Entry 8GK0 (electron microscopy, 3.44 A resolution); this record covers chains B and C of the 3 polymer chains in the assembly.

Chain B (and C):
Protein: Efflux pump membrane transporter
Organism: Campylobacter jejuni
Notes: chain C of this document is another copy of the same molecule, construct and numbering; everything in this record applies to it too
UniProtKB: A0A1C9A1J1 (A0A1C9A1J1_CAMJU); residue numbers follow UniProt; this construct covers 1-1039
Sequence (1039 residues; row label = number of the first residue in the row):
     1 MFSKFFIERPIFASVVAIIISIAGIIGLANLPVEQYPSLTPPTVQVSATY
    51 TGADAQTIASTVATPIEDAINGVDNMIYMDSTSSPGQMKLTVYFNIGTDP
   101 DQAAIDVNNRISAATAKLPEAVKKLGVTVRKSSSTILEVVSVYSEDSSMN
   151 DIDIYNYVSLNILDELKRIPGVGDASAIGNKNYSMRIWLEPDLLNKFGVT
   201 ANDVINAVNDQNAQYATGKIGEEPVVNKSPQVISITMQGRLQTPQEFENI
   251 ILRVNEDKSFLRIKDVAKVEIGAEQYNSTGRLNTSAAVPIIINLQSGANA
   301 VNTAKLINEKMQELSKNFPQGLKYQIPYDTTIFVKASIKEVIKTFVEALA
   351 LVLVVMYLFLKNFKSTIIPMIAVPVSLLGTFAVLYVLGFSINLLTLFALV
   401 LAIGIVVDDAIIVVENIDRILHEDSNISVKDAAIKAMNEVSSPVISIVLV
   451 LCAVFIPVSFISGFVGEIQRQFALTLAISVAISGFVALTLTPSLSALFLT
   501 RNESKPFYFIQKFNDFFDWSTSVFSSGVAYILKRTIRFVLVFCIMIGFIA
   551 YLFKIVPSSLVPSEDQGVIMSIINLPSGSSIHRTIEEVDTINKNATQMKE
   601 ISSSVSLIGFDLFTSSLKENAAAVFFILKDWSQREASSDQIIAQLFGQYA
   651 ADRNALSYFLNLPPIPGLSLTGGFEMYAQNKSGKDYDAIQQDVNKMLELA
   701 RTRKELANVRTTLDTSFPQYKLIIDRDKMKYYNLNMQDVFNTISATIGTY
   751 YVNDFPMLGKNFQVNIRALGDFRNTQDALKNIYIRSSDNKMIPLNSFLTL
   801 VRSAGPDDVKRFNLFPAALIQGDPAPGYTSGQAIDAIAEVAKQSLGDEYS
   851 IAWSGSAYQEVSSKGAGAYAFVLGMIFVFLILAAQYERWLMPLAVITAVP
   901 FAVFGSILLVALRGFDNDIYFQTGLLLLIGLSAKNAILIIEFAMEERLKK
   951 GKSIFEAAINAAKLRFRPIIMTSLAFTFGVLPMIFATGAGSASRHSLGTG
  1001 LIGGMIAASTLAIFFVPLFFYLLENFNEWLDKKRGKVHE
Unresolved in the structure: 462-463, 664-668, 1033-1039 (chain C: 1033-1039)
From the paper describing this entry:
  - binding site for erythromycin a: Lys89, Ile136, Ile178, Met570, Ile572, Phe610, Leu612, Phe613, Thr614, Ser615, Phe625, Pro663
  - mutagenesis - L607E, F610A, F625A: decreased growth in response to tetracycline
  - mutagenesis - L607E, L612E, F625A: decreased growth in response to Cip
  - mutagenesis - L607E, F610A, L612E: decreased growth in response to Ery

How chain B and chain C interact:
Contacting residue pairs (124; chain B residue first):
  Arg9(B) - Glu887(C)
  Pro10(B) - Glu887(C)
  Ile11(B) - Ala883(C)
  Ile11(B) - Glu887(C)  hydrogen bond (backbone-side chain)
  Ile11(B) - Trp889(C)
  Phe12(B) - Glu887(C)
  Val15(B) - Leu880(C)
  Val15(B) - Ala884(C)  hydrophobic
  Ile18(B) - Leu880(C)  hydrophobic
  Ile19(B) - Phe877(C)  hydrophobic
  Ile19(B) - Leu880(C)  hydrophobic
  Ile22(B) - Leu873(C)  hydrophobic
  Ile22(B) - Phe877(C)  hydrophobic
  Ile26(B) - Tyr869(C)
  Ile26(B) - Leu873(C)  hydrophobic
  Asp101(B) - Asp74(C)
  Asp101(B) - Gln102(C)  hydrogen bond
  Ile105(B) - Ile105(C)  hydrophobic
  Asn108(B) - Asn109(C)
  Lys123(B) - Ala116(C)
  Lys124(B) - Lys117(C)
  Gly126(B) - Ala113(C)
  Val127(B) - Ala113(C)
  Arg130(B) - Arg110(C)
  Leu160(B) - Phe815(C)
  Asn161(B) - Lys681(C)
  Asp164(B) - Asn71(C)
  Lys167(B) - Gly72(C)
  Arg168(B) - Asn71(C)
  Arg168(B) - Met76(C)
  Arg168(B) - Asn813(C)
  Arg168(B) - Leu814(C)
  Asp210(B) - Lys730(C)  salt bridge
  Asp210(B) - Asn735(C)
  Asp210(B) - Met736(C)  hydrogen bond (side chain-backbone)
  Asp210(B) - Gln737(C)  hydrogen bond (side chain-backbone)
  Gln211(B) - Arg726(C)
  Gln211(B) - Lys730(C)
  Gln211(B) - Met736(C)
  Ala213(B) - Met736(C)
  Gln214(B) - Tyr50(C)
  Gln214(B) - Thr57(C)
  Gln214(B) - Ser60(C)  hydrogen bond
  Gln214(B) - Thr61(C)
  Tyr215(B) - Met736(C)  hydrophobic
  Tyr215(B) - Gln737(C)
  Tyr215(B) - Phe740(C)  hydrophobic
  Ala216(B) - Tyr50(C)  hydrophobic
  Ala216(B) - Thr51(C)
  Ala216(B) - Gly52(C)
  Ala216(B) - Phe740(C)
  Ala216(B) - Ser744(C)
  Thr217(B) - Gly52(C)  hydrogen bond (backbone-backbone)
  Thr217(B) - Phe740(C)
  Thr217(B) - Ile743(C)
  Gly218(B) - Gly52(C)
  Gly218(B) - Ile747(C)
  Gly218(B) - Gly748(C)
  Lys219(B) - Ile747(C)
  Lys219(B) - Arg767(C)
  Ile220(B) - Tyr720(C)  hydrophobic
  Ile220(B) - Arg773(C)
  Ile220(B) - Asn774(C)
  Ile220(B) - Thr775(C)
  Ile220(B) - Leu800(C)  hydrophobic
  Glu222(B) - Asn277(C)
  Glu222(B) - Glu619(C)
  Glu222(B) - Arg767(C)
  Glu222(B) - Arg773(C)  hydrogen bond (backbone-side chain)
  Glu223(B) - Tyr276(C)
  Glu223(B) - Ile581(C)
  Glu223(B) - Arg773(C)
  Pro224(B) - Trp188(C)
  Pro224(B) - Tyr276(C)
  Pro224(B) - Gly770(C)
  Pro224(B) - Arg773(C)
  Val225(B) - Gly770(C)
  Asn227(B) - Asp771(C)  hydrogen bond
  Asn227(B) - Asn774(C)  hydrogen bond (backbone-side chain)
  Lys228(B) - His582(C)
  Ser229(B) - Ser580(C)  hydrogen bond (backbone-side chain)
  Ser229(B) - His582(C)
  Pro230(B) - Ser580(C)  hydrogen bond (backbone-side chain)
  Pro230(B) - Arg583(C)  hydrogen bond (backbone-side chain)
  Gln231(B) - Ser577(C)
  Gln231(B) - Gly578(C)
  Gln231(B) - Ser580(C)  hydrogen bond (backbone-side chain)
  Gln231(B) - Pro718(C)
  Gln231(B) - Arg802(C)  hydrogen bond
  Val232(B) - Gly578(C)  hydrogen bond (backbone-backbone)
  Val232(B) - Ser580(C)
  Val232(B) - Glu619(C)
  Ile233(B) - Pro718(C)  hydrophobic
  Ile233(B) - Tyr720(C)
  Ile233(B) - Arg802(C)
  Ser234(B) - Pro718(C)
  Ser234(B) - Gln719(C)
  Ser234(B) - Tyr720(C)  hydrogen bond (backbone-backbone)
  Ile235(B) - Asp54(C)
  Ile235(B) - Tyr720(C)
  Thr236(B) - Asp54(C)
  Thr236(B) - Gln56(C)
  Thr236(B) - Gln719(C)  hydrogen bond
  Thr236(B) - Tyr720(C)  hydrogen bond (backbone-backbone)
  Thr236(B) - Lys721(C)
  Thr236(B) - Leu722(C)  hydrogen bond (backbone-backbone)
  Met237(B) - Asp54(C)
  Met237(B) - Phe740(C)  hydrophobic
  Gly239(B) - Arg726(C)  hydrogen bond (backbone-side chain)
  Arg240(B) - Ser60(C)  hydrogen bond
  Arg240(B) - Thr61(C)
  Leu241(B) - Arg726(C)
  Ile251(B) - Arg726(C)
  Ile251(B) - Asp727(C)
  Ile251(B) - Lys730(C)
  Val254(B) - Lys730(C)
  Phe260(B) - Asp727(C)
  Arg262(B) - Asp727(C)  salt bridge
  Gln295(B) - Asp74(C)
  Leu758(B) - Ser682(C)
  Lys760(B) - Thr64(C)
  Lys760(B) - Asp68(C)
  Lys760(B) - Leu814(C)
  Asn761(B) - Ser60(C)  hydrogen bond (side chain-backbone)
Also at the interface, not in a pair above, chain B (67 interface residues in all): Ser14, Leu125, Lys131, Pro170, Gly221, Val226, Gln238, Lys258, Gly759
Also at the interface, not in a pair above, chain C (79 interface residues in all): Ala53, Ala69, Asn75, Asp106, Ser579, Gly683, Ile724, Tyr731, Gln776, Arg811, Arg888

Overview:
The interface between chain B and chain C involves 67 residues on one side and 79 on the other; the contacts
include 22 hydrogen bonds and 2 salt bridges. Polar pairs include Asp210(B)-Lys730(C), Arg262(B)-Asp727(C) and
Ile11(B)-Glu887(C). From the paper: a binding site for erythromycin a at Lys89(B), Ile136(B) and Ile178(B)
among others; L607E, F610A and F625A of chain B reduce growth in response to tetracycline.
Both chains are Efflux pump membrane transporter (Campylobacter jejuni). Entry 8GK0 (Multi-drug efflux pump
RE-CmeB bound with Erythromycin) was determined by electron microscopy (same publication as 8GJJ, 8GJK, 8GJL
and 8GK4).
